3GLF - chains A and E of the 7 polymer chains in the assembly; structure by X-ray diffraction, 3.39 A resolution.

[Chain A]
Protein: DNA polymerase III subunit delta
From: Escherichia coli
Notes: EC 2.7.7.7
Reference sequence: P28630 (HOLA_ECOLI); residues 1-343 here = UniProt positions 1-343
Chain sequence (343 residues; each row starts with the number of its first residue):
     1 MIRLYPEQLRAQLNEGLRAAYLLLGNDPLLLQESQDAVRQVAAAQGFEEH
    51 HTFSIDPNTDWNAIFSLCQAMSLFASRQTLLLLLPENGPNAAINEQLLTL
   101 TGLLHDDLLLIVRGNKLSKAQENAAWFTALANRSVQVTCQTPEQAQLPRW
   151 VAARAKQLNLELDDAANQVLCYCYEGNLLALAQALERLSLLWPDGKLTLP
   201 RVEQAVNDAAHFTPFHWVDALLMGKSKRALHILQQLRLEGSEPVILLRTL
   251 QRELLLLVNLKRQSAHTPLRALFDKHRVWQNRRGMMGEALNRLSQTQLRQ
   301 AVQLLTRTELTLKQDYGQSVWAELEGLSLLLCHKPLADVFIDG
Not modelled in the structure: 334-343
From the paper describing this entry:
  - binding site for the 10-nt DNA strand: Tyr316
  - binding site for the 15-nt DNA strand: Arg248, Arg252, Lys313
  - mutagenesis - R248A (1.3 = 0.3 uM), R252A (Kp = 0.76 + 0.16 uM), K313A (6.1 + 3.0 uM): decreased binding to the 15-nt DNA strand
  - mutagenesis - R299A, R307A: unchanged binding to the 15-nt DNA strand

[Chain E]
Protein: DNA polymerase III subunit delta'
From: Escherichia coli
Notes: EC 2.7.7.7
Reference sequence: P28631 (HOLB_ECOLI); numbering as in UniProt (aligned over 1-334)
Chain sequence (334 residues; row label = number of the first residue in the row):
     1 MRWYPWLRPDFEKLVASYQAGRGHHALLIQALPGMGDDALIYALSRYLLC
    51 QQPQGHKSCGHCRGCQLMQAGTHPDYYTLAPEKGKNTLGVDAVREVTEKL
   101 NEHARLGGAKVVWVTDAALLTDAAANALLKTLEEPPAETWFFLATREPER
   151 LLATLRSRCRLHYLAPPPEQYAVTWLSREVTMSQDALLAALRLSAGSPGA
   201 ALALFQGDNWQARETLCQALAYSVPSGDWYSLLAALNHEQAPARLHWLAT
   251 LLMDALKRHHGAAQVTNVDVPGLVAELANHLSPSRLQAILGDVCHIREQL
   301 MSVTGINRELLITDLLLRIEHYLQPGVVLPVPHL
Ion coordination: Zn2+: Cys50, Cys59, Cys62, Cys65

[How chain A and chain E interact]
Pairs across the interface (26; chain A residue first):
  Arg248(A) with Asn307(E); Leu310(E)
  Gln251(A) with Asn307(E), hydrogen bond; Glu309(E); Leu310(E)
  Leu255(A) with Glu309(E); Thr313(E)
  Asn259(A) with Tyr230(E), hydrogen bond
  Arg262(A) with Asp228(E), salt bridge; Tyr230(E); Glu320(E), salt bridge
  Arg299(A) with Leu317(E); His321(E)
  Val302(A) with Leu310(E), hydrophobic
  Leu305(A) with Leu310(E), hydrophobic
  Thr306(A) with Leu310(E); Leu311(E); Asp314(E)
  Glu309(A) with Ile306(E); Asn307(E), hydrogen bond (side chain-backbone)
  Leu310(A) with Gln299(E); Ile306(E), hydrophobic
  Lys313(A) with Val303(E); Gly305(E), hydrogen bond (side chain-backbone); Ile306(E)
  Gln314(A) with Val303(E)
Interface residues without a listed pair, chain A (15 interface residues in all): Val258, Gln303
Interface residues without a listed pair, chain E (16 interface residues in all): Thr304

[In short]
15 residues of chain A face 16 of chain E across their interface; the contacts include 4 hydrogen bonds and 2
salt bridges. Polar pairs include Arg262(A)-Asp228(E), Arg262(A)-Glu320(E) and Gln251(A)-Asn307(E). From the
paper: a binding site for the 15-nt DNA strand at Arg248(A), Arg252(A) and Lys313(A); R248A, R252A and K313A
of chain A reduce binding to the 15-nt DNA strand; 5 substitutions were tested in all.
Here chain A is DNA polymerase III subunit delta and chain E is DNA polymerase III subunit delta', both from
Escherichia coli. Entry 3GLF (Crystal Structure of the Ecoli Clamp Loader Bound to Primer-Template DNA) was
determined by X-ray diffraction (same publication as 3GLG, 3GLH and 3GLI).
